2E74 - chains B and H of the 8 polymer chains in the assembly; structure by X-ray diffraction, 3.00 A resolution.

== Chain B ==
Protein: Cytochrome b6-f complex subunit 4
Organism: Mastigocladus laminosus
UniProt: P83792 (PETD_MASLA); residues 1-160 here = UniProt positions 1-160
Chain sequence (160 residues; numbered 1 to 160; the number before each row is that of its first residue):
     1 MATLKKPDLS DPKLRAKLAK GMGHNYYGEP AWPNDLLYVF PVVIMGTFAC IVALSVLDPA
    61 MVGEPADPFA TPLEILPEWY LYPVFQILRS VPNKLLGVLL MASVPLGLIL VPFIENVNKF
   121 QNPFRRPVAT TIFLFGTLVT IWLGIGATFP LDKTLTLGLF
Residues lining bound ligands:
  - beta-carotene (BCR): Val-43, Gly-46, Thr-47
  - chlorophyll a (CLA): Tyr-80, Pro-83, Val-84, Ile-87, Met-101, Ala-102, Val-104, Pro-105, Leu-106, Leu-108, Ile-109, Val-111, Ile-132, Phe-133, Gly-136, Val-139, Thr-140
  - heme (HEM): Asn-25, Val-39, Phe-40, Val-43, Ile-44
  - dioleoyl-phosphatidylcholine (OPC; (7R,17E)-4-hydroxy-N,N,N,7-tetramethyl-7-[(8E)-octadec-8-enoyloxy]-10-oxo-3,5,9-trioxa-4-phosphaheptacos-17-en-1-aminium 4-oxide), molecule 1: Thr-47, Cys-50, Ile-51, Leu-54
  - dioleoyl-phosphatidylcholine (OPC), molecule 2: Ile-87, Leu-100, Ser-103, Val-104, Gly-107, Leu-108, Val-111, Ile-114, Glu-115, Val-117, Asn-118, Phe-120, Arg-126, Pro-127, Val-128, Ala-129, Ile-132, Leu-143
Reported in the primary citation:
  - Cd2+ coordination: Asp-58

== Chain H ==
Protein: Cytochrome b6-f complex subunit 8
Organism: Mastigocladus laminosus
UniProt: P83798 (PETN_MASLA); residues 1-29 here = UniProt positions 1-29
Chain sequence (29 residues; numbered 1 to 29; the number before each row is that of its first residue):
     1 MEIDVLGWVA LLVVFTWSIA MVVWGRNGL
Residues lining bound ligands:
  - beta-carotene (BCR): Phe-15, Ser-18, Ile-19, Val-22
  - dioleoyl-phosphatidylcholine (OPC; (7R,17E)-4-hydroxy-N,N,N,7-tetramethyl-7-[(8E)-octadec-8-enoyloxy]-10-oxo-3,5,9-trioxa-4-phosphaheptacos-17-en-1-aminium 4-oxide): Val-5, Trp-8, Val-9, Leu-11, Leu-12, Phe-15

== Chain B / chain H interface ==
Residue-residue contacts (11; chain B residue first):
  Asp-35(B) with Arg-26(H), salt bridge
  Val-42(B) with Val-22(H), hydrophobic
  Val-43(B) with Val-22(H), hydrophobic
  Gly-46(B) with Ser-18(H)
  Cys-50(B) with Leu-11(H); Phe-15(H), hydrophobic
  Ala-53(B) with Leu-11(H), hydrophobic
  Leu-54(B) with Leu-11(H), hydrophobic
  Leu-57(B) with Gly-7(H); Trp-8(H), hydrophobic; Leu-11(H), hydrophobic
Also at the interface, not in a pair above, chain B (13 interface residues in all): Ala-2, Glu-29, Val-39, Ala-49, Asp-58
Also at the interface, not in a pair above, chain H (11 interface residues in all): Val-14, Met-21, Gly-25, Asn-27

== Overview ==
The interface between chain B and chain H involves 13 residues on one side and 11 on the other; the contacts
include 1 salt bridge. Its one salt-bridged contact is Asp-35(B)/Arg-26(H). One dioleoyl-phosphatidylcholine
molecule and one beta-carotene molecule are bound between chain B and chain H. From the paper: Cd2+
coordination by Asp-58(B).
Chain B is Cytochrome b6-f complex subunit 4 and chain H is Cytochrome b6-f complex subunit 8, both from
Mastigocladus laminosus; the structure, Crystal Structure of the Cytochrome b6f Complex from M.laminosus, was
determined by X-ray diffraction (same publication as 2E75 and 2E76).
